5L69 - chains F and G of the 28 polymer chains in the assembly; structure by X-ray diffraction, 2.70 A resolution.

[Chain F]
Name: Probable proteasome subunit alpha type-7
Organism: Saccharomyces cerevisiae (strain ATCC 204508 / S288c)
Notes: EC 3.4.25.1
UniProt: P21242 (PSA7_YEAST); residues -3 to 284 here correspond to UniProt positions 1-288 (UniProt number = residue number + 4)
Sequence (288 residues; row label = number of the first residue in the row; numbers below 1 keep their minus sign (Met-3 is residue -3)):
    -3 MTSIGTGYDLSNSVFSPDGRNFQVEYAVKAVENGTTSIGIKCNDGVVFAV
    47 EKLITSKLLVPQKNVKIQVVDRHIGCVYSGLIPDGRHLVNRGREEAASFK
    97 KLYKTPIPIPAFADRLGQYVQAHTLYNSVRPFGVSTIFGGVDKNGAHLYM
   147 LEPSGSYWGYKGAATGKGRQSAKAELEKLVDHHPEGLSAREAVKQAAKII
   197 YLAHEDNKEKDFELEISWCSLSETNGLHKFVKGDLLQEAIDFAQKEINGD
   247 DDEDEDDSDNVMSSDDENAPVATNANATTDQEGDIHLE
Disordered / not traced: -3 to 1, 245-284

[Chain G]
Name: Proteasome subunit alpha type-1
Organism: Saccharomyces cerevisiae (strain ATCC 204508 / S288c)
Notes: EC 3.4.25.1
UniProt: P21243 (PSA1_YEAST); residues -8 to 243 here correspond to UniProt positions 1-252 (UniProt number = residue number + 9)
Sequence (252 residues; row label = number of the first residue in the row; numbers below 1 keep their minus sign (Met-8 is residue -8)):
    -8 MSGAAAASAAGYDRHITIFSPEGRLYQVEYAFKATNQTNINSLAVRGKDC
    42 TVVISQKKVPDKLLDPTTVSYIFCISRTIGMVVNGPIPDARNAALRAKAE
    92 AAEFRYKYGYDMPCDVLAKRMANLSQIYTQRAYMRPLGVILTFVSVDEEL
   142 GPSIYKTDPAGYYVGYKATATGPKQQEITTNLENHFKKSKIDHINEESWE
   192 KVVEFAITHMIDALGTEFSKNDLEVGVATKDKFFTLSAENIEERLVAIAE
   242 QD
Disordered / not traced: -8 to 1, 243
Metal / ion sites: Mg2+: Thr8, Tyr119, Arg122, Met125

[Interface between chain F and chain G]
Pairs across the interface - 61 pairs, chain F then chain G:
  Thr2(F) - His6(G)
  Gly3(F) - His6(G)
  Tyr4(F) - Arg5(G)
  Tyr4(F) - His6(G)
  Tyr4(F) - Tyr21(G)
  Ser9(F) - Arg126(G)
  Val10(F) - His6(G)
  Val10(F) - Gln18(G)
  Phe11(F) - Gln18(G)  hydrogen bond (backbone-side chain)
  Phe11(F) - Tyr21(G)
  Phe11(F) - Ala22(G)  hydrophobic
  Phe11(F) - Ala25(G)  hydrophobic
  Phe11(F) - Arg126(G)
  Phe11(F) - Pro127(G)
  Ser12(F) - Tyr21(G)
  Pro13(F) - Tyr21(G)  hydrophobic
  Pro13(F) - Lys24(G)  hydrogen bond (backbone-side chain)
  Asp14(F) - Lys24(G)
  Gly15(F) - Tyr21(G)
  Gly15(F) - Ala25(G)
  Lys37(F) - Asp56(G)  salt bridge
  Asp110(F) - Arg82(G)
  Gln114(F) - Arg82(G)  hydrogen bond (side chain-backbone)
  Gln114(F) - Asn83(G)
  Gln114(F) - Leu86(G)
  Gln117(F) - Pro79(G)
  Gln117(F) - Asp80(G)
  Gln117(F) - Asn83(G)  hydrogen bond
  Gln117(F) - Arg126(G)
  Thr120(F) - Arg126(G)  hydrogen bond (backbone-side chain)
  Leu121(F) - Tyr124(G)
  Leu121(F) - Arg126(G)
  Tyr122(F) - Tyr124(G)
  Tyr122(F) - Met125(G)  hydrophobic
  Ser150(F) - Pro79(G)
  Gly151(F) - Pro79(G)
  Ser152(F) - Ile78(G)
  Ser152(F) - Pro79(G)
  Tyr153(F) - Arg82(G)  hydrogen bond (backbone-side chain)
  Trp154(F) - Leu55(G)  hydrophobic
  Trp154(F) - Thr59(G)
  Trp154(F) - Val60(G)  hydrophobic
  Trp154(F) - Ser61(G)
  Trp154(F) - Tyr62(G)
  Trp154(F) - Ile78(G)  hydrophobic
  Trp154(F) - Arg82(G)
  Gly155(F) - Leu55(G)
  Gly155(F) - Asp56(G)  hydrogen bond (backbone-backbone)
  Gly155(F) - Thr59(G)  hydrogen bond (backbone-side chain)
  Tyr156(F) - Leu54(G)
  Tyr156(F) - Leu55(G)
  Tyr156(F) - Asp56(G)
  Lys157(F) - Lys53(G)
  Lys157(F) - Leu54(G)  hydrogen bond (backbone-backbone)
  Lys157(F) - Leu55(G)
  Gly158(F) - Leu54(G)
  Leu172(F) - Leu54(G)
  Glu173(F) - Lys53(G)
  Glu173(F) - Leu54(G)
  Val176(F) - Leu54(G)  hydrophobic
  Asp177(F) - Lys53(G)  salt bridge
Also at the interface, not in a pair above, chain F (32 interface residues in all): Tyr145, Lys169
Also at the interface, not in a pair above, chain G (28 interface residues in all): Asp52, Leu128, Gly129

[In short]
32 residues of chain F and 28 residues of chain G are in contact; the contacts include 9 hydrogen bonds and 2
salt bridges. Among the polar pairs are Lys37(F)-Asp56(G), Asp177(F)-Lys53(G) and Phe11(F)-Gln18(G). Thr8(G),
Tyr119(G), Arg122(G) and Met125(G) form the Mg2+ site.
Here chain F is Probable proteasome subunit alpha type-7 and chain G is Proteasome subunit alpha type-1, both
from Saccharomyces cerevisiae (strain ATCC 204508 / S288c). Entry 5L69 (Yeast 20S proteasome with mouse beta5i
(1-138) and mouse beta6 (97-111; 118-133) in complex with epoxyketone ...) was determined by X-ray diffraction
(same publication as 5L52, 5L54, 5L55, 5L5A, 5L5B, 5L5D and 30 further entries).
